PDB entry 8JIO | electron microscopy, 3.30 A resolution | chains B and C of the 3 polymer chains in the assembly

== Chain B ==
Name: 6I18 light chain
From: Homo sapiens
Amino-acid sequence (214 residues; row label = number of the first residue in the row):
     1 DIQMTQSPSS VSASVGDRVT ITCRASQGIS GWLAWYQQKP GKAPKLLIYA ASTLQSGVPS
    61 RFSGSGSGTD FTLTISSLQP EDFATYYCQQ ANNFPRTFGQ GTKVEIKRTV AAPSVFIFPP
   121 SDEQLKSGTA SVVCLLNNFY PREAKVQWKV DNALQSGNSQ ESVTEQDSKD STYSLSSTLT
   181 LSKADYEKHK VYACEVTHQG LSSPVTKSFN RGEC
Cystine bridges: Cys23-Cys88, Cys134-Cys194

== Chain C ==
Name: 6I18 heavy chain
From: Homo sapiens
Amino-acid sequence (452 residues; each row starts with the number of its first residue):
     1 QVQLQESGPG LVKPSETLSL TCTVSGGSIS SYYWTWIRQP PGKGLEWIGY IYYTGSTNYN
    61 PSLKSRVTIS VDTSKSQFSL KLSSVTAADT AVYYCATDYY DSSGYSYGMD VWGHGTTVTV
   121 SSASTKGPSV FPLAPSSKST SGGTAALGCL VKDYFPEPVT VSWNSGALTS GVHTFPAVLQ
   181 SSGLYSLSSV VTVPSSSLGT QTYICNVNHK PSNTKVDKKV EPKSCDKTHT CPPCPAPELL
   241 GGPSVFLFPP KPKDTLMISR TPEVTCVVVD VSHEDPEVKF NWYVDGVEVH NAKTKPREEQ
   301 YNSTYRVVSV LTVLHQDWLN GKEYKCKVSN KALPAPIEKT ISKAKGQPRE PQVYTLPPSR
   361 DELTKNQVSL TCLVKGFYPS DIAVEWESNG QPENNYKTTP PVLDSDGSFF LYSKLTVDKS
   421 RWQQGNVFSC SVMHEALHNH YTQKSLSLSP GK
Not modelled in the structure: 230-452
Cystine bridges: Cys22-Cys95, Cys149-Cys205

== Interface between chain B and chain C ==
Contacting residue pairs (72; chain B residue first):
  Trp32(B) - Gly104(C)  hydrogen bond (side chain-backbone)
  Trp32(B) - Ser106(C)
  Tyr36(B) - Met109(C)  hydrogen bond (side chain-backbone)
  Gln38(B) - Gln39(C)
  Gly41(B) - Tyr94(C)  hydrogen bond (backbone-side chain)
  Lys42(B) - Tyr94(C)
  Ala43(B) - Tyr94(C)  hydrophobic
  Ala43(B) - Trp112(C)  hydrophobic
  Pro44(B) - Trp112(C)  hydrogen bond (backbone-side chain)
  Leu46(B) - Met109(C)
  Leu46(B) - Asp110(C)
  Tyr49(B) - Tyr105(C)  hydrophobic
  Tyr49(B) - Tyr107(C)  hydrophobic
  Ala50(B) - Tyr105(C)
  Thr53(B) - Tyr105(C)  hydrogen bond
  Gln89(B) - Met109(C)
  Ala91(B) - Ser106(C)  hydrogen bond (backbone-side chain)
  Phe94(B) - Trp47(C)
  Phe94(B) - Tyr50(C)
  Phe94(B) - Asn58(C)
  Arg96(B) - Trp47(C)
  Arg96(B) - Asp98(C)  salt bridge
  Arg96(B) - Tyr100(C)
  Phe98(B) - Ile37(C)  hydrophobic
  Phe98(B) - Leu45(C)
  Phe116(B) - Ser139(C)
  Phe116(B) - Ser141(C)
  Phe116(B) - Thr144(C)
  Phe116(B) - Ala146(C)  hydrophobic
  Phe118(B) - Leu133(C)  hydrophobic
  Phe118(B) - Ala146(C)
  Phe118(B) - Gly148(C)
  Phe118(B) - Val190(C)  hydrophobic
  Pro119(B) - Ala134(C)
  Pro119(B) - Lys223(C)
  Pro120(B) - Lys223(C)  hydrogen bond (backbone-side chain)
  Ser121(B) - Pro132(C)
  Glu123(B) - Phe131(C)
  Glu123(B) - Pro132(C)
  Glu123(B) - Lys218(C)
  Gln124(B) - Phe131(C)
  Ser127(B) - Phe131(C)
  Thr129(B) - Lys152(C)
  Thr129(B) - Asp153(C)
  Ser131(B) - Leu150(C)
  Ser131(B) - Lys152(C)  hydrogen bond
  Val133(B) - Leu150(C)  hydrophobic
  Leu135(B) - Phe175(C)  hydrophobic
  Leu135(B) - Val190(C)  hydrophobic
  Asn137(B) - His173(C)
  Gln160(B) - Val178(C)
  Gln160(B) - Leu179(C)
  Gln160(B) - Gln180(C)
  Glu161(B) - Val178(C)
  Ser162(B) - Phe175(C)
  Ser162(B) - Pro176(C)
  Ser162(B) - Val178(C)
  Val163(B) - Pro176(C)
  Thr164(B) - Thr174(C)
  Thr164(B) - Phe175(C)
  Thr164(B) - Pro176(C)
  Ser174(B) - His173(C)
  Ser174(B) - Phe175(C)
  Leu175(B) - Phe175(C)
  Ser176(B) - Phe175(C)
  Thr180(B) - Gln180(C)
  Lys207(B) - Ser141(C)
  Ser208(B) - Lys138(C)
  Phe209(B) - Ser136(C)
  Phe209(B) - Lys138(C)
  Phe209(B) - Ser139(C)
  Cys214(B) - Cys225(C)
Interface residues without a listed pair, chain B (48 interface residues in all): Tyr87, Pro95, Ile117, Ala130, Asn138, Thr178
Interface residues without a listed pair, chain C (51 interface residues in all): Lys43, Gly44, Glu46, Asn60, Gly108, Gly113, Thr140, Leu147, Ser181, Ser188

== In short ==
Chain B and chain C form an interface of 48 and 51 residues respectively, with 8 hydrogen bonds and 1 salt
bridge. Polar pairs include Arg96(B)-Asp98(C), Trp32(B)-Gly104(C) and Tyr36(B)-Met109(C).
Here chain B is 6I18 light chain and chain C is 6I18 heavy chain, both from Homo sapiens. Entry 8JIO (XBB
spike protein (S) in complex with monoclonal antibody 6I18) was determined by electron microscopy.
